PDB entry 6IRI | X-ray diffraction, 1.38 A resolution | chain A

== Chain A ==
Molecule: Ferredoxin
Source organism: Thermosynechococcus elongatus (strain BP-1)
Reference sequence: Q8DJI7 (Q8DJI7_THEEB); numbering as in UniProt (aligned over 1-108)
Chain sequence (108 residues; numbered 1 to 108; the number before each row is that of its first residue):
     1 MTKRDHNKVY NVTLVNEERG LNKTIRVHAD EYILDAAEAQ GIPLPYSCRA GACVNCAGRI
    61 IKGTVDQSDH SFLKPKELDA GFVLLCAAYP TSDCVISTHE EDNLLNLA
Unresolved in the structure: 1
Ion coordination: 2Fe-2S cluster Fe: C48, C53, C56, C86
Ligand contacts: 2Fe-2S cluster (FES): Y46, S47, C48, R49, A50, G51, A52, C53, V54, N55, C56, L84, C86
Reported in the primary citation:
  - 2Fe-2S cluster coordination: C48, C53, C56, C86
  - binding site for sulfate ion: Q67 to K74
  - conformationally variable residues (loop rearrangement, side-chain flip): Q67 to K74
  - specificity-determining residues: V54, F72 (proposed by the authors, not directly observed)
  - contacts within the chain: C48-R49, C48-A50, C48-A52, G51-F72 (hydrogen bond), G51-C86, S68-A87, K76-A108, T64-C94 (hydrogen bond)
  - binding site for 2Fe-2S cluster: S47, R49

== Summary ==
Chain A binds 2Fe-2S cluster. The 2Fe-2S cluster Fe site is built by C48, C53, C56 and C86. The paper reports
a binding site for 2Fe-2S cluster at S47 and R49; a binding site for sulfate ion at Q67.
Chain A is Ferredoxin (Thermosynechococcus elongatus (strain BP-1)); the structure, Crystal structure of the
minor ferredoxin from Thermosynechococcus elongatus, was determined by X-ray diffraction.
